Entry 3WTP (X-ray diffraction, 2.67 A resolution); this record covers chains C and J of the 10 polymer chains in the assembly.

# Chain C
Protein: Histone H2A type 1-B/E
Source organism: Homo sapiens
UniProt: P04908 (H2A1B_HUMAN); residues 0-129 here correspond to UniProt positions 1-130 (UniProt number = residue number + 1)
Sequence (133 residues; numbered -3 to 129; the number before each row is that of its first residue; numbers below 1 keep their minus sign (Gly-3 is residue -3)):
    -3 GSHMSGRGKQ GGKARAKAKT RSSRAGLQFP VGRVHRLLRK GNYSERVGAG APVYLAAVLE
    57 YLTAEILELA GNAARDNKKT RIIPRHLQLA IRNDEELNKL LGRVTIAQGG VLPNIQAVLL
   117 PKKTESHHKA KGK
Not modelled in the structure: -3 to 11, 119-129
Construct notes: expression tag (-3 to -1)
Swiss-Prot annotation at these positions:
  - modified residue: Ser1 (N-acetylserine), Arg3 (Citrulline), Lys5 (N6-(2-hydroxyisobutyryl)lysine), Lys9 (N6-(2-hydroxyisobutyryl)lysine), Lys13 (N6-(beta-hydroxybutyryl)lysine), Lys36 (N6-(2-hydroxyisobutyryl)lysine), Lys74 (N6-(2-hydroxyisobutyryl)lysine), Lys75 (N6-(2-hydroxyisobutyryl)lysine), Lys95 (N6-(2-hydroxyisobutyryl)lysine), Gln104 (N5-methylglutamine), Lys118 (N6-(2-hydroxyisobutyryl)lysine), Lys119 (N6-crotonyllysine), Thr120 (Phosphothreonine), Lys125 (N6-crotonyllysine)
  - cross-link (Glycyl lysine isopeptide (Lys-Gly)): Lys13 (interchain with G-Cter in ubiquitin), Lys15 (interchain with G-Cter in ubiquitin), Lys119 (interchain with G-Cter in ubiquitin)

# Chain J
Molecule: 146-nt DNA strand
Sequence (146 nucleotides; numbered 147 to 292; the number before each row is that of its first residue):
   147 ATCAATATCC ACCTGCAGAT TCTACCAAAA GTGTATTTGG AAACTGCTCC ATCAAAAGGC
   207 ATGTTCAGCT GAATTCAGCT GAACATGCCT TTTGATGGAG CAGTTTCCAA ATACACTTTT
   267 GGTAGAATCT GCAGGTGGAT ATTGAT

# Chain C / chain J interface
Contacting residue pairs - 15 pairs, chain C then chain J:
  Ala14(C) - DT266(J)  phosphate contact
  Arg29(C) - DG268(J)  hydrogen bond to the phosphate
  Arg29(C) - DT269(J)  salt bridge to the phosphate
  Arg42(C) - DT258(J)  hydrogen bond to the sugar
  Arg42(C) - DA259(J)  phosphate contact
  Val43(C) - DT258(J)  sugar contact
  Val43(C) - DA259(J)  hydrogen bond to the phosphate
  Gly44(C) - DT258(J)  phosphate contact
  Ala45(C) - DT258(J)  hydrogen bond to the phosphate
  Lys75(C) - DC278(J)  phosphate contact
  Lys75(C) - DA279(J)  salt bridge to the phosphate
  Thr76(C) - DG277(J)  sugar contact
  Thr76(C) - DC278(J)  hydrogen bond to the phosphate
  Arg77(C) - DG277(J)  sugar contact
  Arg77(C) - DC278(J)  hydrogen bond to the phosphate
Also at the interface, not in a pair above, chain C (15 interface residues in all): Thr16, Pro26, His31, Glu41, Lys74, Lys118
Also at the interface, not in a pair above, chain J (11 interface residues in all): DT216, DT265, DG267

# Overview
15 residues of chain C face 11 of chain J across their interface, with 6 hydrogen bonds and 2 salt bridges.
Polar contacts include Arg42(C)-DT258(J), Arg29(C)-DG268(J) and Val43(C)-DA259(J).
Chain C is Histone H2A type 1-B/E (Homo sapiens) and chain J is a 146-nt DNA strand; the structure, Crystal
Structure of the heterotypic nucleosome containing human CENP-A and H3.3, was determined by X-ray diffraction.
